Entry 1Q2B (X-ray diffraction, 1.60 A resolution); this record covers chain A.

== Chain A ==
Name: Exocellobiohydrolase I
Source organism: Hypocrea jecorina
Notes: EC 3.2.1.91; fragment: catalytic domain 1-434
Reference sequence: P62694 (GUX1_TRIRE); residues 1-434 here correspond to UniProt positions 18-451 (UniProt number = residue number + 17)
Amino-acid sequence (434 residues; numbered 1 to 434; the number before each row is that of its first residue):
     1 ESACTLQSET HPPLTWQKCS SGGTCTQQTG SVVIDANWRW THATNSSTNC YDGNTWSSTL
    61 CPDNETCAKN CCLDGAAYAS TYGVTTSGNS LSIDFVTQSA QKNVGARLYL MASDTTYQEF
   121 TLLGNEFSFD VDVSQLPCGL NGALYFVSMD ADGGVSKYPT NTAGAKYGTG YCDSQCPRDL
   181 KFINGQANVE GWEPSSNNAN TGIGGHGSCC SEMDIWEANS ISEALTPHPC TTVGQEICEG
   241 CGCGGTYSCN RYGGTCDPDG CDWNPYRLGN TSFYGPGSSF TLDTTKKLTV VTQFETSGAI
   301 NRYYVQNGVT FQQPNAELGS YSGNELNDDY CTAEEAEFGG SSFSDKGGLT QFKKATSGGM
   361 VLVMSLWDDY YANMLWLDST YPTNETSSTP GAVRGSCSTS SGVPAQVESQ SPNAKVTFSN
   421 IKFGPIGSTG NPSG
Differences from the reference sequence: cloning artifact (94); engineered mutation C241 (Asp258 in P62694), C249 (Asp266 in P62694)
Modified / non-standard residues: E1 (pyroglutamic acid; PCA)
Disulfide bonds: C4-C72, C19-C25, C50-C71, C61-C67, C138-C397, C172-C210, C176-C209, C230-C256, C238-C243, C241-C249, C261-C331
Covalent attachments: N-acetylglucosamine (NAG) linked to N270
Bound ions: Co2+ site 1: H206, E239; Co2+ site 2 near I300 (its only coordinating residue here)
Swiss-Prot annotation at these positions:
  - active site: E212 (Nucleophile), E217 (Proton donor/acceptor)
  - site: N64 (Not glycosylated)
  - glycosylation (N-linked (GlcNAc) asparagine): N45, N270, N384

== Overview ==
Covalently linked N-acetylglucosamine: at N270. The Co2+ site 1 is built by H206 and E239. From UniProt:
active-site residues E212 and E217.
Chain A is Exocellobiohydrolase I (Hypocrea jecorina); the structure, Cellobiohydrolase CEL7A with disulphide
bridge added across exo-loop by mutations D241C and D249C, was determined by X-ray diffraction (same
publication as 1Q2E).
